PDB entry 8KEG | electron microscopy, 3.66 A resolution | chains e and m of the 30 polymer chains in the assembly

== Chain e (and m) ==
Molecule: neck fiber gp82N
Source organism: unclassified Caudoviricetes
Notes: chain m of this document is another copy of the same molecule, construct and numbering; everything in this record applies to it too
Amino-acid sequence (241 residues; numbered 1 to 241; the number before each row is that of its first residue):
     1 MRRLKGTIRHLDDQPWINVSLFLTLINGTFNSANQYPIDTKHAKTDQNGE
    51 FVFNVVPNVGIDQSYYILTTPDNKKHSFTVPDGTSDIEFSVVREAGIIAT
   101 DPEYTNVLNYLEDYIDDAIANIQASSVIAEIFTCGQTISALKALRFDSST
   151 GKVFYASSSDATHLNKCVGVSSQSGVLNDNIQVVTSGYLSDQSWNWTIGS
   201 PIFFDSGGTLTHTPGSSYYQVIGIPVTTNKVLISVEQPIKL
Disordered / not traced: 126-241

== How chain e and chain m interact ==
Contacting residue pairs - 26 pairs, chain e then chain m:
  Met1(e) with Leu11(m); Asp13(m)
  Phe30(e) with His76(m); Arg93(m)
  Asn31(e) with Ser90(m), hydrogen bond (backbone-side chain)
  Ser32(e) with Ser90(m), hydrogen bond (backbone-side chain)
  Asn34(e) with Thr7(m); Arg9(m)
  Gln35(e) with Thr7(m); Ile8(m); Arg9(m); Phe89(m); Ser90(m)
  Tyr36(e) with Arg9(m)
  Pro37(e) with Ile8(m), hydrophobic; Asp72(m)
  Ile38(e) with Asp72(m), hydrogen bond (backbone-side chain)
  Asp39(e) with His10(m), salt bridge; Leu11(m), hydrogen bond (side chain-backbone); Trp16(m), hydrogen bond
  Lys41(e) with His10(m), hydrogen bond; Leu11(m); Trp16(m)
  Asn54(e) with Leu11(m); Asp13(m), hydrogen bond
  Val55(e) with Leu11(m), hydrophobic
Interface residues without a listed pair, chain e (15 interface residues in all): Val56, Ile61
Interface residues without a listed pair, chain m (14 interface residues in all): Lys74, Glu94

== In short ==
The interface between chain e and chain m involves 15 residues on one side and 14 on the other; the contacts
include 7 hydrogen bonds and 1 salt bridge. Polar contacts include Asp39(e)-His10(m), Asn31(e)-Ser90(m) and
Ser32(e)-Ser90(m).
Both chains are neck fiber gp82N (unclassified Caudoviricetes). Entry 8KEG (Cyanophage A-1(L) neck/gp5-neck
fiber) was determined by electron microscopy (same publication as 8KEA, 8KEC, 8KEE and 8KEF).
